5HRB - chains A and E of the 3 polymer chains in the assembly; structure by X-ray diffraction, 1.70 A resolution.

[Chain A]
Protein: DNA polymerase beta-like protein
From: African swine fever virus
Reference sequence: A0A0A1E3N6 (A0A0A1E3N6_ASF); residues 1-174 here = UniProt positions 1-174
Amino-acid sequence (178 residues; row label = number of the first residue in the row; numbers below 1 keep their minus sign (Ser-3 is residue -3)):
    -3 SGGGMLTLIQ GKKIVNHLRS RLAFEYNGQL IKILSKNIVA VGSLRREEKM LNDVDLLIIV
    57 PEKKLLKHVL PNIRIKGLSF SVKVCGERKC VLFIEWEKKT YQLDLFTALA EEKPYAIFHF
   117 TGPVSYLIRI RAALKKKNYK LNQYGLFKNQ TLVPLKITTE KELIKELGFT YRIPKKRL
Disordered / not traced: -3 to -2
Sequence notes: expression tag (-3 to 0)
Disulfides: Cys81-Cys86
Ion coordination: Mn2+: Asp49, Asp51, Asp100 (shared with 1 residue of chain D)

[Chain E]
Molecule: 9-nt DNA strand
Sequence (9 nucleotides; each row starts with the number of its first residue):
     1 CGGATATCC

[How chain A and chain E interact]
Contacting residue pairs (30):
  Val80(A) - DA6(E)  phosphate contact
  Val80(A) - DT7(E)  phosphate contact
  Cys81(A) - DA6(E)  hydrogen bond to the phosphate
  Cys81(A) - DT7(E)  hydrogen bond to the phosphate
  Gly82(A) - DA6(E)  phosphate contact
  Glu83(A) - DA6(E)  hydrogen bond to the phosphate
  Arg84(A) - DT5(E)  phosphate contact
  Arg84(A) - DA6(E)  hydrogen bond to the phosphate
  Lys85(A) - DT5(E)  hydrogen bond to the base
  Lys85(A) - DA6(E)  hydrogen bond to the phosphate
  His115(A) - DG2(E)  base contact
  His115(A) - DG3(E)  base contact
  Val120(A) - DG2(E)  base contact
  Leu123(A) - DG2(E)  base contact
  Ile124(A) - DC1(E)  sugar contact
  Ile124(A) - DG2(E)  base contact
  Arg127(A) - DG2(E)  base contact
  Arg127(A) - DG3(E)  hydrogen bond to the sugar
  Ala128(A) - DC1(E)  sugar contact
  Ala128(A) - DG2(E)  phosphate contact
  Lys131(A) - DG2(E)  phosphate contact
  Lys131(A) - DG3(E)  salt bridge to the phosphate
  Lys136(A) - DG3(E)  phosphate contact
  Lys136(A) - DA4(E)  salt bridge to the phosphate
  Leu137(A) - DG3(E)  sugar contact
  Asn138(A) - DG3(E)  phosphate contact
  Asn138(A) - DA4(E)  hydrogen bond to the phosphate
  Gln139(A) - DA4(E)  sugar contact
  Tyr140(A) - DA4(E)  hydrogen bond to the phosphate
  Tyr140(A) - DT5(E)  hydrogen bond to the phosphate
Interface residues without a listed pair, chain A (19 interface residues in all): Tyr135

[Summary]
The interface between chain A and chain E involves 19 residues on one side and 7 on the other; the contacts
include 10 hydrogen bonds and 2 salt bridges. Polar contacts include Lys85(A)-DT5(E), Arg127(A)-DG3(E) and
Cys81(A)-DA6(E).
Chain A is DNA polymerase beta-like protein (African swine fever virus) and chain E is a 9-nt DNA strand; the
structure, The crystal structure of AsfvPolX:DNA1 binary complex, was determined by X-ray diffraction.
